PDB entry 8E20 | electron microscopy, 3.60 A resolution | chains A and B

Chain A (and B):
Molecule: Isoform I of Neurofibromin
Organism: Homo sapiens
Notes: chain B of this document is another copy of the same molecule, construct and numbering; everything in this record applies to it too
UniProtKB: P21359 (NF1_HUMAN), isoform P21359-2; numbering as in UniProt (aligned over 1-2818)
Sequence (2818 residues; each row starts with the number of its first residue):
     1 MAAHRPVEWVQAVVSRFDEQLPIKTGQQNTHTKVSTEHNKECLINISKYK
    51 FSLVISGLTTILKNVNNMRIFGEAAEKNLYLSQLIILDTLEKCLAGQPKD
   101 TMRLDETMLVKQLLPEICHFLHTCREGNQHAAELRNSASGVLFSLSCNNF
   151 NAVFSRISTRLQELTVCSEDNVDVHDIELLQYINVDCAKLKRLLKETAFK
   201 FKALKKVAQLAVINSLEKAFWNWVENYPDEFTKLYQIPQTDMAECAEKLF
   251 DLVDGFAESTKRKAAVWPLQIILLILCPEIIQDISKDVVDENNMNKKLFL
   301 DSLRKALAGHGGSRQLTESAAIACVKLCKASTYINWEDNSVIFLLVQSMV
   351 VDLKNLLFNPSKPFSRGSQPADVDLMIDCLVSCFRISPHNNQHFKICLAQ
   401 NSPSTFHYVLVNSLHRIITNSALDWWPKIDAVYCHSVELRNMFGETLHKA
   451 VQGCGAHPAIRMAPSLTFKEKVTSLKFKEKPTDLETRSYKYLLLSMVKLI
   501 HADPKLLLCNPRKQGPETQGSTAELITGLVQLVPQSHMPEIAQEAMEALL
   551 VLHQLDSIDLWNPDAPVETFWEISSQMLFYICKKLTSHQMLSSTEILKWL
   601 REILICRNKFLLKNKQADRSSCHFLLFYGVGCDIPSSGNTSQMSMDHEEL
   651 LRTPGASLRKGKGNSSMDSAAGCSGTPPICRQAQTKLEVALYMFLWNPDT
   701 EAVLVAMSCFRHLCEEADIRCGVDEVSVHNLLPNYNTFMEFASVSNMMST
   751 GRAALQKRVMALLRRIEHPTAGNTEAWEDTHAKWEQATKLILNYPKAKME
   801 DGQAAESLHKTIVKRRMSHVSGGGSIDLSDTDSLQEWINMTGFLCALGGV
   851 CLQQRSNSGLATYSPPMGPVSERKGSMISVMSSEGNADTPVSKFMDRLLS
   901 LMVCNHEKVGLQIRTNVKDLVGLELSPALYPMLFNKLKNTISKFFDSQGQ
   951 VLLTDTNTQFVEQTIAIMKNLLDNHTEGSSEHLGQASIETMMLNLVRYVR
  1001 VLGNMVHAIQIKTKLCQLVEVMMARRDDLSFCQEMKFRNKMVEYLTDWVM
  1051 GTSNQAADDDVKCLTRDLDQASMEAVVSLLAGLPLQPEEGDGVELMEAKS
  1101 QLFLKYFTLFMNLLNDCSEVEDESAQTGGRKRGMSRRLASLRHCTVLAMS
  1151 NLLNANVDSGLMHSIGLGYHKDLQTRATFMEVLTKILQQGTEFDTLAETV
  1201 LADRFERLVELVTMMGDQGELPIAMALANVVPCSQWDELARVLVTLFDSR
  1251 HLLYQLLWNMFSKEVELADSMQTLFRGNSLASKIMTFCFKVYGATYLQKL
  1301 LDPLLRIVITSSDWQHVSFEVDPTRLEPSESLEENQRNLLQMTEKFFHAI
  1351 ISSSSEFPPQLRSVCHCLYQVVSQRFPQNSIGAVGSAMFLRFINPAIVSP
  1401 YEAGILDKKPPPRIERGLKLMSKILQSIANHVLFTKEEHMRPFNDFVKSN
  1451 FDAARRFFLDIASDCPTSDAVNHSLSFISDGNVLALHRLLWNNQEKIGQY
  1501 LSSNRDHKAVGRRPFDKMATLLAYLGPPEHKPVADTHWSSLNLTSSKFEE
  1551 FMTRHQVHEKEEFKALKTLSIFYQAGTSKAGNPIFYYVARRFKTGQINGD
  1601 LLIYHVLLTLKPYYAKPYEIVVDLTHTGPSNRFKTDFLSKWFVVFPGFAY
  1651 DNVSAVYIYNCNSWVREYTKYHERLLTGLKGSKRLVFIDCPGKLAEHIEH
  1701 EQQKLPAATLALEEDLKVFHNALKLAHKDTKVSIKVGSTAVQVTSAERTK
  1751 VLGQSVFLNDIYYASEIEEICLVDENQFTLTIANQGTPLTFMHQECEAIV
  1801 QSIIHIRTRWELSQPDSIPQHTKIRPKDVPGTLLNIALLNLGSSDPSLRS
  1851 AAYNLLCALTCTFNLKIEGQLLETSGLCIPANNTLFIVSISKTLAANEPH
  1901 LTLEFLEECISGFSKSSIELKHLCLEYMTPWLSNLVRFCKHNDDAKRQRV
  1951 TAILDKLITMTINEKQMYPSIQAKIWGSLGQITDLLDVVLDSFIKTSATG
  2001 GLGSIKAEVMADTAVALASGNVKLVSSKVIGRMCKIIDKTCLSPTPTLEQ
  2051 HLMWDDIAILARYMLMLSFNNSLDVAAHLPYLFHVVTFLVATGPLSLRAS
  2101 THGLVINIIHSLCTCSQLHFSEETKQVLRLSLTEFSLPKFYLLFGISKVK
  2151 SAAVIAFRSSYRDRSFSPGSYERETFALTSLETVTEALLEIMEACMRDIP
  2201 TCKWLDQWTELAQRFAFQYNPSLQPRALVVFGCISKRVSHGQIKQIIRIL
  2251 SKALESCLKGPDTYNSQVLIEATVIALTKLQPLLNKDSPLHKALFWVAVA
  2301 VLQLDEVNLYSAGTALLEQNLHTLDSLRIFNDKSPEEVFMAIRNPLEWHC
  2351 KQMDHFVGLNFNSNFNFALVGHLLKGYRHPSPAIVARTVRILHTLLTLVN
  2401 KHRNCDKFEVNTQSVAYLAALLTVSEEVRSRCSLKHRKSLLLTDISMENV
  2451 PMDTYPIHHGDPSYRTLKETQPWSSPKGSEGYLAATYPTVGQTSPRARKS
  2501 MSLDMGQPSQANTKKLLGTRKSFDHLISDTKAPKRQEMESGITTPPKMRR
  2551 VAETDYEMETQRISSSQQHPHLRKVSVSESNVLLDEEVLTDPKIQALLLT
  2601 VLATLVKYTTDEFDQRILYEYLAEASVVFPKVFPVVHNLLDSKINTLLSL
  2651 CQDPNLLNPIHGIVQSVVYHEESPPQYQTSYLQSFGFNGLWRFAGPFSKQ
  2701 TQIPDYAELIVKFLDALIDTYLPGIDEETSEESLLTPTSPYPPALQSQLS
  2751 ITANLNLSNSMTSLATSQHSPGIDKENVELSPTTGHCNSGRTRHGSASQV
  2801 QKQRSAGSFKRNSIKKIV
Not modelled in the structure: 1-2, 27-29, 126-128, 168-169, 287-289, 311-312, 366-370, 453-481, 621-624, 632-675, 722-725, 796-827, 859-888, 1120-1133, 1196-1207, 1305-1330, 1404-1411, 1432-1438, 1464-1486, 1504-1512, 1530-1559, 1817-1823, 2160-2173, 2433-2581, 2723-2818 (chain B: 1-2, 27-29, 126-128, 168-169, 287-289, 311-312, 366-370, 453-481, 621-624, 632-675, 722-725, 799-827, 859-888, 1120-1133, 1196-1207, 1305-1330, 1404-1411, 1432-1441, 1464-1486, 1504-1512, 1530-1559, 1782-1786, 1817-1823, 2160-2173, 2433-2581, 2723-2818)
Curated features (UniProtKB/Swiss-Prot):
  - site: Arg-1276 (Arginine finger)
  - modified residue: Ala-2 (N-acetylalanine), Ser-864 (Phosphoserine), Ser-876 (Phosphoserine)
  - natural variant: His-31 (H31R: In NF1), Ala-74 (A74D: In mismatch repair deficient cancer cells), Tyr-80 (Y80C; Y80S), Ser-82 (S82F: In NF1), Cys-93 (C93W: In NF1; C93Y: In NF1), Ile-117 (I117S: In NF1), Leu-145 (L145P: In NF1), Ile-157 (I157N: In NF1), Arg-160 (R160T: In NF1), Asp-176 (D176E: Found in mismatch repair deficient cancer cells), Asp-186 (D186V: In NF1), Leu-194 (L194R: In NFNS), 56 further natural variant entries in UniProt
From the paper describing this entry:
  - disease-associated variants - L847P, G848E: decreased expression in response to wild-type neurofibromin levels
  - mutagenesis - W837F, L847I, G848A, F894L, L898I: unchanged expression
  - disease-associated variants - F894S: decreased expression in response to wild-type protein
  - disease-associated variants - F894S, L898R: unchanged catalytic activity (GAP activity)
  - disease-associated variants - F894S, L898R: unchanged binding to SPRED1
  - disease-associated variants - L898R: decreased expression

How chain A and chain B interact:
Residue-residue contacts (57; chain A residue first):
  Arg-5(A) / Pro-2634(B)  hydrogen bond (side chain-backbone)
  Arg-5(A) / His-2637(B)
  Arg-5(A) / Asn-2638(B)
  Pro-6(A) / Val-2667(B)  hydrophobic
  Trp-9(A) / His-2637(B)
  Trp-9(A) / Asp-2641(B)
  Trp-9(A) / Val-2667(B)  hydrophobic
  Arg-16(A) / Leu-2648(B)
  His-38(A) / Leu-2657(B)
  His-38(A) / Asn-2658(B)  hydrogen bond (side chain-backbone)
  His-38(A) / His-2661(B)  hydrogen bond
  Cys-42(A) / His-2661(B)
  Asn-45(A) / Gln-2665(B)  hydrogen bond
  Ala-1523(A) / Thr-2133(B)
  Tyr-1524(A) / Arg-2129(B)
  Pro-1846(A) / Phe-2157(B)  hydrophobic
  Tyr-1853(A) / His-2110(B)
  Gln-1870(A) / Thr-2114(B)
  Leu-1872(A) / His-2110(B)
  Leu-1877(A) / Asn-2107(B)
  Leu-1877(A) / His-2110(B)
  Cys-1878(A) / Asn-2107(B)  hydrogen bond (backbone-side chain)
  Cys-1878(A) / Phe-2157(B)  hydrophobic
  Ile-1879(A) / Phe-2157(B)
  Pro-1880(A) / Met-2066(B)
  Asn-1882(A) / Gln-1972(B)
  Asn-1882(A) / Asp-2012(B)
  Glu-1919(A) / Pro-1969(B)
  His-1922(A) / His-1922(B)
  His-1922(A) / Gln-1966(B)
  Gln-1966(A) / His-1922(B)
  Gln-1972(A) / Asn-1882(B)
  Asp-2012(A) / Asn-1882(B)
  Met-2066(A) / Pro-1880(B)
  Asn-2107(A) / Leu-1877(B)
  Asn-2107(A) / Cys-1878(B)  hydrogen bond (side chain-backbone)
  His-2110(A) / Tyr-1853(B)
  His-2110(A) / Leu-1872(B)
  His-2110(A) / Leu-1877(B)
  Thr-2114(A) / Gln-1870(B)
  Arg-2129(A) / Tyr-1524(B)
  Thr-2133(A) / Ala-1523(B)
  Phe-2157(A) / Pro-1846(B)  hydrophobic
  Phe-2157(A) / Cys-1878(B)  hydrophobic
  Phe-2157(A) / Ile-1879(B)
  Pro-2634(A) / Arg-5(B)  hydrogen bond (backbone-side chain)
  His-2637(A) / Arg-5(B)
  His-2637(A) / Trp-9(B)
  Asn-2638(A) / Arg-5(B)
  Asp-2641(A) / Trp-9(B)
  Leu-2648(A) / Arg-16(B)
  Leu-2657(A) / His-38(B)
  Asn-2658(A) / His-38(B)
  His-2661(A) / His-38(B)  hydrogen bond
  His-2661(A) / Cys-42(B)
  Gln-2665(A) / Asn-45(B)  hydrogen bond
  Val-2667(A) / Trp-9(B)  hydrophobic
Other interface residues (no listed pair), chain A (61 interface residues in all): His-4, Ala-12, Tyr-49, Thr-1520, Arg-1849, Thr-1874, Phe-1886, Ile-1918, Leu-1923, Met-1967, Pro-1969, Val-2015, Leu-2065, Phe-2069, Leu-2130, Ala-2153, Ile-2644, Pro-2654, Val-2664, Val-2668, Tyr-2669
Other interface residues (no listed pair), chain B (60 interface residues in all): Pro-6, Ser-35, Asn-39, Tyr-49, Thr-1520, Arg-1849, Thr-1874, Phe-1886, Glu-1919, Leu-1923, Met-1967, Ser-1970, Val-2015, Leu-2065, Phe-2069, Leu-2130, Ala-2153, Ile-2644, Asn-2645, Pro-2654, Val-2668

Overview:
61 residues of chain A face 60 of chain B across their interface, with 9 hydrogen bonds. Polar pairs include
Arg-5(A)/Pro-2634(B), His-38(A)/Asn-2658(B) and His-38(A)/His-2661(B). The paper reports that L847P and G848E
of chain A reduce expression in response to wild-type neurofibromin levels; F894S of chain A reduces
expression in response to wild-type protein; 9 substitutions were tested in all.
Chain A and chain B are both Isoform I of Neurofibromin (Homo sapiens); the structure, Cryo-EM structure of
the full-length human NF1 dimer, was determined by electron microscopy, deposited together with 8EDM.
